PDB entry 7D01 | X-ray diffraction, 1.65 A resolution | chain A

[Chain A]
Molecule: Lysozyme C
Source organism: Gallus gallus
Notes: EC 3.2.1.17
UniProtKB: P00698 (LYSC_CHICK); numbering as in UniProt (aligned over 1-147)
Chain sequence (147 residues; row label = number of the first residue in the row):
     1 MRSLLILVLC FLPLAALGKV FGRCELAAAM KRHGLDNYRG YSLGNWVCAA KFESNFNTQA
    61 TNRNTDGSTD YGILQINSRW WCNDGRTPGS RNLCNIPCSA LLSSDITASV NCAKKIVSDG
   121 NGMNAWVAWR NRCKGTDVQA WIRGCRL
Not modelled in the structure: 1-18
Disulfides: Cys-24/Cys-145, Cys-48/Cys-133, Cys-82/Cys-98, Cys-94/Cys-112

[In short]
Chain A is Lysozyme C (Gallus gallus); the structure, Lysozyme structure SS2 from SS mode, was determined by
X-ray diffraction together with 7BYO, 7BYP, 7D02, 7D04 and 7D05 from the same study.
